2WPD - chains H and I of the 19 polymer chains in the assembly; structure by X-ray diffraction, 3.43 A resolution.

# Chain H
Name: ATP synthase subunit delta, mitochondrial
From: Saccharomyces cerevisiae
UniProtKB: Q12165 (ATPD_YEAST); residues 1-138 here correspond to UniProt positions 23-160 (UniProt number = residue number + 22)
Amino-acid sequence (138 residues; each row starts with the number of its first residue):
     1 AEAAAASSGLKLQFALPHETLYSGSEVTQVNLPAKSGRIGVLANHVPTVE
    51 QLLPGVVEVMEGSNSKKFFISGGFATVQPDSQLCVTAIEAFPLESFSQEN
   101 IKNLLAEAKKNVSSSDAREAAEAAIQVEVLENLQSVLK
Unresolved in the structure: 1-6

# Chain I
Name: ATP synthase subunit epsilon, mitochondrial
From: Saccharomyces cerevisiae
UniProtKB: P21306 (ATP5E_YEAST); residues 1-61 here correspond to UniProt positions 2-62 (UniProt number = residue number + 1)
Amino-acid sequence (61 residues; row label = number of the first residue in the row):
     1 SAWRKAGISYAAYLNVAAQAIRSSLKTELQTASVLNRSQTDAFYTQYKNG
    51 TAASEPTPITK
Unresolved in the structure: 60-61
UniProt features mapped onto this chain:
  - modified residue: T51 (Phosphothreonine)

# Interface between chain H and chain I
Pairs across the interface (30; chain H residue first):
  H18(H) - R37(I)  hydrogen bond
  L52(H) - Y10(I)  hydrogen bond (backbone-side chain)
  S71(H) - L14(I)
  G72(H) - L14(I)
  G73(H) - Y10(I)  hydrogen bond (backbone-side chain)
  G73(H) - L14(I)
  F74(H) - Y10(I)  hydrophobic
  I88(H) - L14(I)
  I88(H) - N15(I)
  I88(H) - A18(I)  hydrophobic
  E89(H) - A18(I)
  E89(H) - R37(I)  salt bridge
  S95(H) - L29(I)
  F96(H) - L25(I)  hydrophobic
  F96(H) - K26(I)  hydrogen bond (backbone-backbone)
  F96(H) - L29(I)
  S97(H) - S24(I)
  S97(H) - L25(I)
  Q98(H) - S24(I)
  Q98(H) - K26(I)
  I101(H) - S23(I)
  I101(H) - L25(I)
  K102(H) - S24(I)
  L105(H) - S23(I)
  E122(H) - V16(I)
  I125(H) - Y13(I)  hydrophobic
  Q126(H) - V16(I)
  E128(H) - Y13(I)
  V129(H) - A17(I)  hydrophobic
  L133(H) - S24(I)
Interface residues without a listed pair, chain H (25 interface residues in all): Q51, L53, P54, A124
Interface residues without a listed pair, chain I (17 interface residues in all): S1, W3, R22, T27

# Summary
25 residues of chain H face 17 of chain I across their interface; the contacts include 4 hydrogen bonds and 1
salt bridge. Among the polar pairs are E89(H)-R37(I), H18(H)-R37(I) and L52(H)-Y10(I).
Here chain H is ATP synthase subunit delta, mitochondrial and chain I is ATP synthase subunit epsilon,
mitochondrial, both from Saccharomyces cerevisiae. Entry 2WPD (The Mg.ADP inhibited state of the yeast F1c10
ATP synthase) was determined by X-ray diffraction.
